Entry 8JNE (electron microscopy, 4.68 A resolution (low resolution: residue-level contacts below are approximate; hydrogen-bond / salt-bridge calls are withheld)); this record covers chains D and I of the 20 polymer chains in the assembly.

[Chain D]
Name: Histone H2B type 1-J
Organism: Homo sapiens
UniProt: P06899 (H2B1J_HUMAN); residues 0-125 here correspond to UniProt positions 1-126 (UniProt number = residue number + 1)
Amino-acid sequence (129 residues; numbered -3 to 125; the number before each row is that of its first residue; numbers below 1 keep their minus sign (Gly-3 is residue -3)):
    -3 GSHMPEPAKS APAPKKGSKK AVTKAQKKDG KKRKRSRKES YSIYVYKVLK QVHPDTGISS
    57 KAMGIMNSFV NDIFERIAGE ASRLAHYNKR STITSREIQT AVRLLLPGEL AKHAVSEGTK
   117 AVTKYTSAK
Disordered / not traced: -3 to 31, 124-125
Differences from the reference sequence: expression tag (-3 to -1)
Swiss-Prot annotation at these positions:
  - modified residue: Pro1 (N-acetylproline), Glu2 (ADP-ribosyl glutamic acid), Lys5 (N6-(2-hydroxyisobutyryl)lysine), Ser6 (ADP-ribosylserine), Lys11 (N6-(beta-hydroxybutyryl)lysine), Lys12 (N6-(2-hydroxyisobutyryl)lysine), Ser14 (Phosphoserine), Lys15 (N6-acetyllysine), Lys16 (N6-(beta-hydroxybutyryl)lysine), Lys20 (N6-(2-hydroxyisobutyryl)lysine), Lys23 (N6-(2-hydroxyisobutyryl)lysine), Lys24 (N6-(2-hydroxyisobutyryl)lysine), Lys34 (N6-(2-hydroxyisobutyryl)lysine), Glu35 (PolyADP-ribosyl glutamic acid), Ser36 (Phosphoserine), Lys43 (N6-(2-hydroxyisobutyryl)lysine), Lys46 (N6-(2-hydroxyisobutyryl)lysine), Lys57 (N6,N6-dimethyllysine), Arg79 (Dimethylated arginine), Lys85 (N6,N6,N6-trimethyllysine) and 6 more in UniProt
  - glycosylation: Ser112 (O-linked (GlcNAc) serine)
  - cross-link (Glycyl lysine isopeptide (Lys-Gly)): Lys5 (interchain with G-Cter in SUMO2), Lys20 (interchain with G-Cter in SUMO2), Lys34 (interchain with G-Cter in ubiquitin), Lys120 (interchain with G-Cter in ubiquitin)

[Chain I]
Molecule: 156-nt DNA strand
Organism: synthetic construct
Sequence (156 nucleotides; each row starts with the number of its first residue):
     1 ATCAGAATCC CGGTGCCGAG GCCGCTCAAT TGGTCGTAGA CAGCTCTAGC ACCGCTTAAA
    61 CGCACGTACG CGCTGTCCCC CGCGTTTTAA CCGCCAAGGG GATTACACCC AAGACACCAG
   121 GCACGAGACA GAAAAAAACA ACGAAAACGG CCACCA

[Interface between chain D and chain I]
Residue-residue contacts (10; chain D residue first):
  Ser32(D) - DA123(I)
  Ser32(D) - DC124(I)
  Arg33(D) - DC122(I)
  Arg33(D) - DA123(I)
  Lys34(D) - DC122(I)
  Lys34(D) - DA123(I)
  Glu35(D) - DC122(I)
  Ser36(D) - DC122(I)
  Ile39(D) - DG121(I)
  Tyr40(D) - DG121(I)
Interface residues without a listed pair, chain D (9 interface residues in all): Lys43, Thr88
Interface residues without a listed pair, chain I (5 interface residues in all): DA111

[Summary]
The interface between chain D and chain I involves 9 residues on one side and 5 on the other.
Here chain D is Histone H2B type 1-J (Homo sapiens) and chain I is a 156-nt DNA strand (synthetic construct).
Entry 8JNE (The cryo-EM structure of the decameric RAD51 ring bound to the nucleosome without the linker DNA
...) was determined by electron microscopy together with 8JND, 8JNF, 8XBT, 8XBU and 8XBW from the same study.
